9IY8 - chains B and G of the 5 polymer chains in the assembly; structure by electron microscopy, 3.01 A resolution.

Chain B:
Name: Guanine nucleotide-binding protein G(I)/G(S)/G(T) subunit beta-1
From: Homo sapiens
Reference sequence: P62873 (GBB1_HUMAN); residue numbers follow UniProt; this construct covers 2-340
Chain sequence (346 residues; numbered -5 to 340; the number before each row is that of its first residue; numbers below 1 keep their minus sign (Ile-5 is residue -5)):
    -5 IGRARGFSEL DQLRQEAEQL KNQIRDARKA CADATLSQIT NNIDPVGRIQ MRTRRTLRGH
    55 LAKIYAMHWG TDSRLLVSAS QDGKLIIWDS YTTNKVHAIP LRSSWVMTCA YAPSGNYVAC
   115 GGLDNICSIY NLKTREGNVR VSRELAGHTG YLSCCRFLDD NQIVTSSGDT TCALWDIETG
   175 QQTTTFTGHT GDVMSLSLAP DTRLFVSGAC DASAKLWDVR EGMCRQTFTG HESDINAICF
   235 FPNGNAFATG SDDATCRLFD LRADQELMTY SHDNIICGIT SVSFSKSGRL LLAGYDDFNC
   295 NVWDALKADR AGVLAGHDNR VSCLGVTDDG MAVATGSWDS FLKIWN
Unresolved in the structure: -5 to 2
Construct notes: expression tag (-5 to 1)
UniProt features mapped onto this chain:
  - modified residue: Ser2 (N-acetylserine), His266 (Phosphohistidine)
  - natural variant: Leu30 (L30F: In MRD42; uncertain significance), Arg52 (R52G: In MRD42), Gly64 (G64V: In MRD42), Asp76 (D76E: In MRD42; D76G: In MRD42), Gly77 (G77S: In MRD42), Lys78 (K78R: In MRD42), Ile80 (I80N: In MRD42; I80T: In MRD42), His91 (H91R: In MRD42; uncertain significance), Ala92 (A92T: In MRD42), Pro94 (P94S: In MRD42), Leu95 (L95P: In MRD42), Arg96 (R96L: In MRD42), 5 further natural variant entries in UniProt

Chain G:
Name: Guanine nucleotide-binding protein G(I)/G(S)/G(O) subunit gamma-2
From: Homo sapiens
Reference sequence: P59768 (GBG2_HUMAN); residue numbers follow UniProt; this construct covers 2-71
Chain sequence (70 residues; row label = number of the first residue in the row):
     2 ASNNTASIAQ ARKLVEQLKM EANIDRIKVS KAAADLMAYC EAHAKEDPLL TPVPASENPF
    62 REKKFFCAIL
Unresolved in the structure: 2-5, 64-71
UniProt features mapped onto this chain:
  - modified residue: Ala2 (N-acetylalanine), Cys68 (Cysteine methyl ester)
  - lipidation: Cys68 (S-geranylgeranyl cysteine)

Chain B / chain G interface:
Residue-residue contacts (78; chain B residue first):
  Glu3(B) - Ile9(G)
  Leu7(B) - Ile9(G)  hydrophobic
  Leu7(B) - Ala12(G)  hydrophobic
  Ala11(B) - Leu15(G)  hydrophobic
  Leu14(B) - Val16(G)
  Leu14(B) - Leu19(G)
  Leu14(B) - Lys20(G)
  Ile18(B) - Glu22(G)
  Ile18(B) - Ala23(G)  hydrophobic
  Ala21(B) - Arg27(G)
  Arg22(B) - Glu22(G)  salt bridge
  Ala24(B) - Lys29(G)  hydrogen bond (backbone-side chain)
  Cys25(B) - Arg27(G)
  Cys25(B) - Lys29(G)  hydrogen bond (backbone-side chain)
  Cys25(B) - Val30(G)  hydrogen bond (backbone-backbone)
  Ala26(B) - Lys29(G)
  Ala26(B) - Val30(G)  hydrophobic
  Asp27(B) - Lys29(G)  salt bridge
  Asp27(B) - Val30(G)
  Asp27(B) - Ser31(G)  hydrogen bond
  Ala28(B) - Val30(G)
  Leu30(B) - Ala34(G)  hydrophobic
  Leu30(B) - Leu37(G)  hydrophobic
  Ile33(B) - Ala34(G)  hydrophobic
  Ile37(B) - Met38(G)  hydrophobic
  Val40(B) - Leu51(G)  hydrophobic
  Ile43(B) - Leu50(G)
  Met45(B) - Leu50(G)  hydrophobic
  Thr47(B) - Glu63(G)
  Arg48(B) - Asn59(G)
  Arg48(B) - Phe61(G)
  Arg48(B) - Glu63(G)  salt bridge
  Arg49(B) - Phe61(G)  hydrogen bond (side chain-backbone)
  Arg49(B) - Arg62(G)  hydrogen bond (side chain-backbone)
  Ser84(B) - Phe61(G)
  Tyr85(B) - Pro60(G)
  Tyr85(B) - Phe61(G)  hydrophobic
  Met217(B) - Met21(G)  hydrophobic
  Cys218(B) - Gln18(G)  hydrogen bond (backbone-side chain)
  Arg219(B) - Glu22(G)
  Gln220(B) - Glu22(G)
  Thr221(B) - Glu22(G)  hydrogen bond (backbone-side chain)
  Phe235(B) - Leu37(G)  hydrophobic
  Phe235(B) - Tyr40(G)  hydrophobic
  Pro236(B) - Tyr40(G)  hydrogen bond (backbone-side chain)
  Asn237(B) - Tyr40(G)
  Leu252(B) - Leu37(G)  hydrophobic
  Asp254(B) - Ala33(G)
  Arg256(B) - Arg27(G)
  Arg256(B) - Ile28(G)  hydrogen bond (backbone-backbone)
  Arg256(B) - Lys32(G)
  Arg256(B) - Asp36(G)  salt bridge
  Ala257(B) - Ile28(G)
  Asp258(B) - Arg27(G)  salt bridge
  Gln259(B) - Val30(G)
  Ser279(B) - Asp48(G)  hydrogen bond
  Ser279(B) - Leu50(G)
  Lys280(B) - Glu47(G)
  Lys280(B) - Asp48(G)  hydrogen bond (backbone-side chain)
  Ser281(B) - Tyr40(G)
  Ser281(B) - His44(G)
  Ser281(B) - Asp48(G)  hydrogen bond
  Gly282(B) - Asp48(G)
  Arg283(B) - Cys41(G)
  Arg283(B) - Leu51(G)
  Leu284(B) - Leu50(G)  hydrophobic
  Leu284(B) - Leu51(G)  hydrophobic
  Leu300(B) - Met38(G)  hydrophobic
  Leu300(B) - Cys41(G)  hydrophobic
  Asp323(B) - Pro49(G)
  Gly324(B) - Pro49(G)
  Gly324(B) - Leu50(G)
  Met325(B) - Pro49(G)  hydrophobic
  Met325(B) - Pro60(G)
  Ala326(B) - Phe61(G)  hydrophobic
  Val327(B) - Leu50(G)  hydrophobic
  Ile338(B) - Phe61(G)  hydrophobic
  Asn340(B) - Asn59(G)  hydrogen bond
Other interface residues (no listed pair), chain B (57 interface residues in all): Leu4, Lys15, Trp63, Ala240, Leu261, Val320
Other interface residues (no listed pair), chain G (39 interface residues in all): Arg13, Asp26, Ala45, Val54, Glu58

In short:
57 residues of chain B face 39 of chain G across their interface; the contacts include 14 hydrogen bonds and 5
salt bridges. Among the polar pairs are Arg22(B)-Glu22(G), Asp27(B)-Lys29(G) and Arg48(B)-Glu63(G).
Here chain B is Guanine nucleotide-binding protein G(I)/G(S)/G(T) subunit beta-1 and chain G is Guanine
nucleotide-binding protein G(I)/G(S)/G(O) subunit gamma-2, both from Homo sapiens. Entry 9IY8 (Cryo-EM
structure of apo-GPR55-G13 complex) was determined by electron microscopy.
